Entry 6C9H (X-ray diffraction, 2.65 A resolution); this record covers chains B and C of the 3 polymer chains in the assembly.

# Chain B
Name: 5'-AMP-activated protein kinase subunit beta-1
Source organism: Homo sapiens
UniProtKB: Q9Y478 (AAKB1_HUMAN); numbering as in UniProt (aligned over 68-270)
Chain sequence (204 residues; each row starts with the number of its first residue):
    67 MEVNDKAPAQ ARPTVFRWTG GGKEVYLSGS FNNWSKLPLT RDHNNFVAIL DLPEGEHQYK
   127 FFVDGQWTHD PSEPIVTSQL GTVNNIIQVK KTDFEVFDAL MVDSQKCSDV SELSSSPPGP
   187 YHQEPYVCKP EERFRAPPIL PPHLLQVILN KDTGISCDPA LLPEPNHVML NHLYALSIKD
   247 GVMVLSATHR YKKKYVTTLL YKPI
Not modelled in the structure: 67-73, 172-200
Differences from the reference sequence: expression tag (67); engineered mutation Asp-108 (Ser in Q9Y478)
Ligand contacts: R34 (5-{[6-chloro-5-(1-methyl-1H-indol-5-yl)-1H-benzimidazol-2-yl]oxy}-N-hydroxy-2-methylbenzamide): Val-81, Arg-83, Thr-85, Thr-106, Arg-107, Asp-108, Asn-110, Asn-111, Val-113, Ile-115
UniProt features mapped onto this chain:
  - modified residue: Ser-96 (Phosphoserine), Ser-101 (Phosphoserine), Thr-148 (Phosphothreonine), Ser-182 (Phosphoserine)
Reported in the primary citation:
  - specificity-determining residues: Thr-106, Asn-111 (proposed by the authors, not directly observed)

# Chain C
Name: 5'-AMP-activated protein kinase subunit gamma-1
Source organism: Homo sapiens
UniProtKB: P54619 (AAKG1_HUMAN); residues 0-330 here correspond to UniProt positions 1-331 (UniProt number = residue number + 1)
Chain sequence (331 residues; row label = number of the first residue in the row; numbering starts at 0):
     0 METVISSDSS PAVENEHPQE TPESNNSVYT SFMKSHRCYD LIPTSSKLVV FDTSLQVKKA
    60 FFALVTNGVR AAPLWDSKKQ SFVGMLTITD FINILHRYYK SALVQIYELE EHKIETWREV
   120 YLQDSFKPLV CISPNASLFD AVSSLIRNKI HRLPVIDPES GNTLYILTHK RILKFLKLFI
   180 TEFPKPEFMS KSLEELQIGT YANIAMVRTT TPVYVALGIF VQHRVSALPV VDEKGRVVDI
   240 YSKFDVINLA AEKTYNNLDV SVTKALQHRS HYFEGVLKCY LHETLETIIN RLVEAEVHRL
   300 VVVDENDVVK GIVSLSDILQ ALVLTGGEKK P
Not modelled in the structure: 0-25, 325-330
Ligand contacts:
  - adenosine monophosphate (AMP), molecule 1: Arg-69, Lys-169, Ile-239, Ser-241, Phe-243, Asp-244, Arg-268, Phe-272, Gly-274, Val-275, Leu-276, Val-296, His-297, Arg-298, Leu-299
  - adenosine monophosphate (AMP), molecule 2: Met-84, Thr-86, Thr-88, Asp-89, Tyr-120, Pro-127, Leu-128, Val-129, Ile-149, His-150, Arg-151, Pro-153, Lys-242
  - adenosine monophosphate (AMP), molecule 3: His-150, Gly-198, Thr-199, Asn-202, Ile-203, Ala-204, Arg-223, Val-224, Ser-225, Ala-226, Leu-227, Pro-228, His-297, Ile-311, Ser-313, Ser-315, Asp-316
UniProt features mapped onto this chain:
  - motif: Leu-137 to Glu-158 (AMPK pseudosubstrate)
  - binding site (ADP): Arg-69, Met-84 to Asp-89, Val-129, His-150, Arg-151, Lys-169, Ser-241 to Asp-244, Arg-268, Leu-276, His-297, Arg-298
  - binding site (AMP): Arg-69, Met-84 to Asp-89, Val-129, His-150, Arg-151, Lys-169, Thr-199, Ala-204, Ser-225, Ala-226, Ser-241 to Asp-244, Arg-268, Leu-276, His-297, Arg-298, Ser-313 to Asp-316
  - binding site (ATP): Arg-69, Met-84 to Asp-89, Val-129, His-150, Arg-151, Lys-169, Ser-241 to Asp-244, Arg-268, Leu-276, His-297, Arg-298
  - modified residue: Ser-260 (Phosphoserine), Thr-262 (Phosphothreonine), Ser-269 (Phosphoserine)

# How chain B and chain C interact
Contacting residue pairs - 49 pairs, chain B then chain C:
  Ile-214(B) / Ser-44(C)
  Leu-215(B) / Lys-46(C)
  Pro-225(B) / Lys-46(C)
  Pro-225(B) / Gly-67(C)
  Ala-226(B) / Ser-45(C)
  Ala-226(B) / Lys-46(C)  hydrogen bond (backbone-backbone)
  Leu-227(B) / Pro-42(C)  hydrophobic
  Leu-227(B) / Ser-44(C)
  Leu-228(B) / Ser-44(C)  hydrogen bond (backbone-backbone)
  Leu-228(B) / Ser-45(C)
  Leu-228(B) / Lys-46(C)
  Pro-229(B) / Ser-44(C)  hydrogen bond (backbone-side chain)
  Pro-231(B) / Ser-44(C)
  Asp-246(B) / Lys-58(C)  hydrogen bond (backbone-side chain)
  Val-248(B) / Leu-54(C)  hydrophobic
  Tyr-257(B) / Tyr-38(C)  hydrophobic
  Tyr-257(B) / Pro-133(C)
  Tyr-257(B) / Asp-156(C)  hydrogen bond
  Tyr-257(B) / Leu-163(C)  hydrophobic
  Lys-258(B) / Tyr-38(C)
  Lys-259(B) / Tyr-38(C)  hydrogen bond (backbone-side chain)
  Lys-260(B) / Tyr-38(C)  hydrogen bond (side chain-backbone)
  Lys-260(B) / Ile-41(C)  hydrogen bond (side chain-backbone)
  Lys-260(B) / Pro-42(C)
  Lys-260(B) / Thr-43(C)
  Tyr-261(B) / Thr-43(C)  hydrogen bond (backbone-backbone)
  Tyr-261(B) / Ser-44(C)
  Tyr-261(B) / Ser-45(C)  hydrogen bond (backbone-backbone)
  Val-262(B) / Ser-45(C)
  Val-262(B) / Leu-163(C)
  Thr-263(B) / Ser-45(C)  hydrogen bond (backbone-backbone)
  Thr-263(B) / Lys-46(C)
  Thr-263(B) / Leu-47(C)  hydrogen bond (backbone-backbone)
  Thr-264(B) / Leu-47(C)
  Leu-265(B) / Lys-46(C)
  Leu-265(B) / Leu-47(C)  hydrogen bond (backbone-backbone)
  Leu-265(B) / Val-48(C)
  Leu-265(B) / Val-49(C)  hydrogen bond (backbone-backbone)
  Leu-265(B) / Asn-66(C)
  Leu-266(B) / Val-49(C)
  Tyr-267(B) / Val-48(C)  hydrophobic
  Tyr-267(B) / Val-49(C)  hydrogen bond (backbone-backbone)
  Tyr-267(B) / Phe-50(C)  hydrophobic
  Tyr-267(B) / Asp-51(C)  hydrogen bond (backbone-backbone)
  Tyr-267(B) / Leu-54(C)  hydrophobic
  Tyr-267(B) / Ala-62(C)
  Tyr-267(B) / Asn-66(C)  hydrogen bond
  Lys-268(B) / Asp-51(C)
  Pro-269(B) / Ser-53(C)
Interface residues without a listed pair, chain B (24 interface residues in all): Glu-230
Interface residues without a listed pair, chain C (24 interface residues in all): Asp-39, Asn-134, Thr-162

# In short
The chain B/chain C interface involves 24 residues from each chain, with 17 hydrogen bonds. Polar pairs
include Pro-229(B)/Ser-44(C), Asp-246(B)/Lys-58(C) and Tyr-257(B)/Asp-156(C). Bound to chain B: compound R34.
Chain C binds 3 copies of adenosine monophosphate. The paper reports specificity determinants Thr-106(B) and
Asn-111(B).
Here chain B is 5'-AMP-activated protein kinase subunit beta-1 and chain C is 5'-AMP-activated protein kinase
subunit gamma-1, both from Homo sapiens. Entry 6C9H (non-phosphorylated AMP-activated protein kinase bound to
pharmacological activator R734) was determined by X-ray diffraction (same publication as 6C9F, 6C9G and 6C9J).
